7T2M - chain B; structure by X-ray diffraction, 2.81 A resolution.

== Chain B ==
Molecule: Transcriptional enhancer factor TEF-4
Organism: Homo sapiens
UniProtKB: Q15562 (TEAD2_HUMAN); residues 217-447 here = UniProt positions 217-447
Chain sequence (234 residues; row label = number of the first residue in the row):
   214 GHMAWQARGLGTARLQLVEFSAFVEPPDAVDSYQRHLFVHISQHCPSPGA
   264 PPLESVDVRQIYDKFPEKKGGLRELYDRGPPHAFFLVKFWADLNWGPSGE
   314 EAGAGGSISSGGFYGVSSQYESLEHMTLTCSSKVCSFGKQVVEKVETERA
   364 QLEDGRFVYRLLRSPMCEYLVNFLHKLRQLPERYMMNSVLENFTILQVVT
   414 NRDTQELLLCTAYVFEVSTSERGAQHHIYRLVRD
Not modelled in the structure: 214-221, 258-264, 309-323, 447
Differences from the reference sequence: expression tag (214-216)
Glycans and other covalent adducts: compound EGK linked to Cys380
Small-molecule neighbours: EGK ((3aR,4R,7aS)-4-[2-(trifluoromethyl)anilino]octahydro-2H-isoindole-2-carbonitrile): Phe233, Ala235, Val252, Val329, Ser345, Lys357, Pro378, Met379, Leu383, Ile408, Gln410, Tyr426, Phe428

== In short ==
Covalently linked compound EGK: at Cys380.
Chain B is Transcriptional enhancer factor TEF-4 (Homo sapiens); the structure, Crystal Structure of TEAD2 in
a covalent complex with TED-664, was determined by X-ray diffraction, deposited together with 7T2J, 7T2K and
7T2L.
